PDB entry 9B7B | X-ray diffraction, 3.08 A resolution | chains C and D of the 4 polymer chains in the assembly

Chain C:
Protein: h44H10-V22 Antibody, heavy chain
Source organism: Homo sapiens
Notes: antibody fragment or engineered binder
Chain sequence (223 residues; each row starts with the number of its first residue; a row labelled like 82A-82C holds insertion residues (82A, then the next letters in order)):
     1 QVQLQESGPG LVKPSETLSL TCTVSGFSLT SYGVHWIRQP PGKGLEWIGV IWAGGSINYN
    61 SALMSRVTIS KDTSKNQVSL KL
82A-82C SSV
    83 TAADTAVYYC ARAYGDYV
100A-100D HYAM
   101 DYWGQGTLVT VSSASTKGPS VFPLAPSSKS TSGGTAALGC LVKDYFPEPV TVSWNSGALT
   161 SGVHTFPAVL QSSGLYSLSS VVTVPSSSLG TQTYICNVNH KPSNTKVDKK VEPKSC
Disulfide bonds: Cys22-Cys92, Cys140-Cys196

Chain D:
Protein: h44H10-V22 Antibody, light chain
Source organism: Homo sapiens
Notes: antibody fragment or engineered binder
Chain sequence (214 residues; row label = number of the first residue in the row):
     1 DIQMTQSPSS LSASVGDRVT ITCRASQEIS GYLTWLQQKP GKAPKLLIYA ASTLDSGVPK
    61 RFSGSRSGTD FTLTISSLQP EDFATYYCLQ YTNYPLTFGQ GTKLEIKRTV AAPSVFIFPP
   121 SDEQLKSGTA SVVCLLNNFY PREAKVQWKV DNALQSGNSQ ESVTEQDSKD STYSLSSTLT
   181 LSKADYEKHK VYACEVTHQG LSSPVTKSFN RGEC
Not modelled in the structure: 212-214
Disulfide bonds: Cys23-Cys88, Cys134-Cys194

Interface between chain C and chain D:
Pairs across the interface (77; chain C residue first):
  Ile37(C) with Phe98(D), hydrophobic
  Gln39(C) with Gln38(D), hydrogen bond; Tyr87(D), hydrogen bond
  Lys43(C) with Tyr87(D)
  Gly44(C) with Tyr87(D)
  Leu45(C) with Tyr87(D), hydrophobic; Phe98(D), hydrophobic
  Trp47(C) with Tyr94(D), hydrophobic; Pro95(D), hydrophobic; Leu96(D)
  Val50(C) with Tyr94(D)
  Trp52(C) with Tyr94(D), hydrogen bond
  Asn58(C) with Tyr94(D)
  Asn60(C) with Pro95(D)
  Tyr91(C) with Gln38(D); Lys42(D); Ala43(D), hydrophobic
  Val100(C) with Tyr91(D); Tyr94(D), hydrophobic; Leu96(D), hydrophobic
  His100A(C) with Tyr32(D), hydrogen bond; Tyr91(D); Thr92(D), hydrogen bond (side chain-backbone)
  Tyr100B(C) with Tyr91(D)
  Ala100C(C) with Tyr49(D), hydrophobic; Tyr91(D), hydrophobic
  Met100D(C) with Leu46(D); Leu89(D), hydrophobic; Leu96(D), hydrophobic
  Asp101(C) with Leu46(D); Asp55(D)
  Trp103(C) with Leu36(D), hydrophobic; Pro44(D); Phe98(D), hydrophobic
  Gly104(C) with Ala43(D)
  Val121(C) with Glu123(D)
  Phe122(C) with Ser121(D); Glu123(D); Gln124(D)
  Pro123(C) with Ser121(D)
  Leu124(C) with Phe118(D); Val133(D), hydrophobic
  Ala125(C) with Phe118(D)
  Lys129(C) with Ile117(D); Ser208(D); Phe209(D)
  Ser130(C) with Phe116(D); Ile117(D); Phe118(D)
  Ser132(C) with Phe116(D); Lys207(D)
  Ala137(C) with Phe116(D), hydrophobic; Phe118(D)
  Leu141(C) with Ser131(D)
  Lys143(C) with Gln124(D); Ser131(D); Thr180(D)
  His164(C) with Asn137(D); Asn138(D), hydrogen bond; Ser174(D)
  Phe166(C) with Leu135(D), hydrophobic; Ser162(D); Thr164(D); Ser174(D); Leu175(D); Ser176(D)
  Pro167(C) with Ser162(D), hydrogen bond (backbone-side chain); Val163(D)
  Val169(C) with Gln160(D); Glu161(D); Ser162(D)
  Leu170(C) with Gln160(D), hydrogen bond (backbone-side chain)
  Gln171(C) with Gln160(D)
  Val181(C) with Leu135(D), hydrophobic
  Thr183(C) with Asn137(D)
  Lys209(C) with Glu123(D), salt bridge
  Cys216(C) with Pro119(D), hydrophobic
Other interface residues (no listed pair), chain C (49 interface residues in all): His35, Glu46, Gln105, Ser127, Thr131, Leu138, Thr165, Ser179, Lys214
Other interface residues (no listed pair), chain D (48 interface residues in all): Val115, Asp122, Ser127, Thr129, Asp167, Thr178, Asn210

Overview:
49 residues of chain C and 48 residues of chain D are in contact, with 8 hydrogen bonds and 1 salt bridge.
Polar contacts include Lys209(C)-Glu123(D), Gln39(C)-Gln38(D) and Gln39(C)-Tyr87(D).
Here chain C is h44H10-V22 Antibody, heavy chain and chain D is h44H10-V22 Antibody, light chain, both from
Homo sapiens. Entry 9B7B (Crystal structure of humanized 44H10 Fab Version 22 in complex with HLA-DR
(HLA-DRA*01:01/HLA-DRB1*04:01)) was determined by X-ray diffraction together with 9B74, 9B75 and 9B76 from the
same study.
